Entry 6NXX (X-ray diffraction, 1.64 A resolution); this record covers chains A and B.

== Chain A (and B) ==
Molecule: Triosephosphate isomerase, cytosolic
Organism: Arabidopsis thaliana
Notes: EC 5.3.1.1; chain B of this document is another copy of the same molecule, construct and numbering; everything in this record applies to it too
Reference sequence: P48491 (TPIS_ARATH); numbering as in UniProt (aligned over 1-254)
Amino-acid sequence (257 residues; each row starts with the number of its first residue; numbers below 1 keep their minus sign (Gly-2 is residue -2)):
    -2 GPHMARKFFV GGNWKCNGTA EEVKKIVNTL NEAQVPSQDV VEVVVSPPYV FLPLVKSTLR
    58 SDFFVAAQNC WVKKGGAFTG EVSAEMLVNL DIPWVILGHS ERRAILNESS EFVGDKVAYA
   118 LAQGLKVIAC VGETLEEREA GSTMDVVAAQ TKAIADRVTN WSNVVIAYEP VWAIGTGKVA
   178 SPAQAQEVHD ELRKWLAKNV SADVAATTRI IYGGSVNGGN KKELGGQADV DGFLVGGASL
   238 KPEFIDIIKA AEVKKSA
Unresolved in the structure: -2 to 0, 251-254
Differences from the reference sequence: expression tag (-2 to 0); engineered mutation Lys218 (Cys in P48491)

== How chain A and chain B interact ==
Pairs across the interface - 72 pairs, chain A then chain B:
  Asn10(A) with Thr76(B), hydrogen bond
  Lys12(A) with Gly73(B); Ala74(B); Thr76(B)
  Cys13(A) with Gly72(B); Gly73(B), hydrogen bond (backbone-backbone); Phe75(B); Glu78(B), hydrogen bond (side chain-backbone); Ser80(B); Met83(B)
  Asn14(A) with Gly73(B), hydrogen bond (side chain-backbone); Met83(B)
  Gly15(A) with Met83(B)
  Thr16(A) with Asn86(B)
  Ala17(A) with Asn86(B), hydrogen bond (backbone-side chain)
  Glu18(A) with Asn86(B), hydrogen bond
  Pro45(A) with Met83(B), hydrophobic
  Tyr46(A) with Tyr46(B), hydrophobic; Val47(B); Gly77(B); Val79(B), hydrophobic
  Val47(A) with Tyr46(B); Pro50(B); Met83(B), hydrophobic; Leu87(B), hydrophobic
  Phe48(A) with Met83(B), hydrophobic; Leu87(B), hydrophobic
  Pro50(A) with Val47(B)
  Gln65(A) with Thr76(B); Gly77(B), hydrogen bond (side chain-backbone)
  Trp68(A) with Ile102(B), hydrophobic; Leu103(B), hydrophobic
  Gly72(A) with Cys13(B)
  Gly73(A) with Lys12(B); Cys13(B), hydrogen bond (backbone-backbone); Asn14(B)
  Ala74(A) with Lys12(B); Glu98(B)
  Phe75(A) with Cys13(B); Glu98(B), hydrogen bond (backbone-side chain); Ile102(B), hydrophobic
  Thr76(A) with Asn10(B), hydrogen bond; Lys12(B); Gln65(B); His96(B), hydrogen bond; Glu98(B), hydrogen bond; Arg99(B), hydrogen bond (backbone-side chain)
  Gly77(A) with Tyr46(B); Gln65(B), hydrogen bond (backbone-side chain); Arg99(B)
  Glu78(A) with Cys13(B), hydrogen bond (backbone-side chain); Arg99(B), salt bridge; Leu103(B)
  Val79(A) with Tyr46(B), hydrophobic
  Ser80(A) with Cys13(B)
  Met83(A) with Cys13(B); Asn14(B); Gly15(B); Pro45(B), hydrophobic
  Asn86(A) with Thr16(B); Ala17(B), hydrogen bond (side chain-backbone)
  Leu87(A) with Val47(B), hydrophobic; Phe48(B), hydrophobic
  His96(A) with Thr76(B), hydrogen bond
  Glu98(A) with Ala74(B); Phe75(B), hydrogen bond (side chain-backbone); Thr76(B), hydrogen bond
  Arg99(A) with Thr76(B), hydrogen bond (side chain-backbone); Gly77(B); Glu78(B), salt bridge
  Ile102(A) with Trp68(B), hydrophobic; Phe75(B), hydrophobic
Also at the interface, not in a pair above, chain A (34 interface residues in all): Leu49, Asn66, Leu103
Also at the interface, not in a pair above, chain B (33 interface residues in all): Leu49, Asn66

== Summary ==
34 residues of chain A and 33 residues of chain B are in contact; the contacts include 20 hydrogen bonds and 2
salt bridges. Polar pairs include Glu78(A)-Arg99(B), Asn10(A)-Thr76(B) and Cys13(A)-Glu78(B).
Chain A and chain B are both Triosephosphate isomerase, cytosolic (Arabidopsis thaliana); the structure,
Crystal structure of Arabidopsis thaliana cytosolic triosephosphate isomerase C218K mutant, was determined by
X-ray diffraction together with 6NXQ, 6NXR, 6NXW, 6NXY and 6NXS from the same study.
